Entry 8HHX (electron microscopy, 3.62 A resolution); this record covers chains H and I of the 7 polymer chains in the assembly.

== Chain H ==
Molecule: FP-12A Fab heavy chain
Source organism: Homo sapiens
Notes: antibody fragment or engineered binder
Sequence (224 residues; numbered 1 to 224; the number before each row is that of its first residue):
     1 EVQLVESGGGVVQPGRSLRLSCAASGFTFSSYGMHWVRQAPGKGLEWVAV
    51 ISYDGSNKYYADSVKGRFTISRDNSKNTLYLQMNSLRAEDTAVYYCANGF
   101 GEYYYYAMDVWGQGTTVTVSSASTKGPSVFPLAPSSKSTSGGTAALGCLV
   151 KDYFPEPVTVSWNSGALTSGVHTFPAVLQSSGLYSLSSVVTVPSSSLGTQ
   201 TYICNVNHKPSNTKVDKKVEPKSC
Not modelled in the structure: 120-224
Disulfide bonds: C22-C96

== Chain I ==
Molecule: FP-12A Fab light chain
Source organism: Homo sapiens
Notes: antibody fragment or engineered binder
Sequence (216 residues; row label = number of the first residue in the row):
     2 NFMLTQPHSVSESPGKTVTISCTGSSGSIASNYVQWYQRRPGSAPTTVIY
    52 EDNQRPSGVPDRFSASIDSSSNSASLTISGLKTEDEADYYCQSYDSSNWV
   102 FGGGTKLTVLGQPKAAPSVTLFPPSSEELQANKATLVCLISDFYPGAVTV
   152 AWKADSSPVKAGVETTTPSKQSNNKYAASSYLSLTPEQWKSHRSYSCQVT
   202 HEGSTVEKTVAPTECS
Not modelled in the structure: 112-217
Disulfide bonds: C23-C92

== Chain H / chain I interface ==
Contacting residue pairs (11):
  Q39(H) with Y38(I), hydrogen bond
  L45(H) with Y95(I)
  E46(H) with W100(I)
  A107(H) with S32(I)
  M108(H) with Y34(I); Q36(I)
  D109(H) with Y34(I), hydrogen bond
  W111(H) with Y38(I); E52(I); D53(I)
  Q113(H) with E52(I), hydrogen bond
Also at the interface, not in a pair above, chain H (11 interface residues in all): G44, W47, G112
Also at the interface, not in a pair above, chain I (11 interface residues in all): Q93, S97, S98

== In short ==
The chain H/chain I interface involves 11 residues from each chain; the contacts include 3 hydrogen bonds.
Polar contacts include Q39(H)-Y38(I), D109(H)-Y34(I) and Q113(H)-E52(I).
Chain H is FP-12A Fab heavy chain and chain I is FP-12A Fab light chain, both from Homo sapiens; the
structure, SARS-CoV-2 Delta Spike in complex with FP-12A, was determined by electron microscopy together with
7YCK, 7YCN and 8HHZ from the same study.
